Entry 5UWR (X-ray diffraction, 2.24 A resolution); this record covers chains A and C of the 4 polymer chains in the assembly.

# Chain A
Name: GTP-binding nuclear protein Ran
Source organism: Homo sapiens
Reference sequence: P62826 (RAN_HUMAN); numbering as in UniProt (aligned over 1-216)
Chain sequence (237 residues; numbered -20 to 216; the number before each row is that of its first residue; numbers below 1 keep their minus sign (Met-20 is residue -20)):
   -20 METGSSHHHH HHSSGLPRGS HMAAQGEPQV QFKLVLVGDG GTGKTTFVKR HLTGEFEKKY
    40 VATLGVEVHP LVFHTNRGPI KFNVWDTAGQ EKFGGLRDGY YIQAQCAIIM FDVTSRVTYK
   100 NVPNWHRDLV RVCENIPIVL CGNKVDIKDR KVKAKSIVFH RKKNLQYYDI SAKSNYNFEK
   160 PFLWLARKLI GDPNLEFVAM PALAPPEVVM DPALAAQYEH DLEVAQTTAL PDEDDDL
Disordered / not traced: -20 to 8, 188-191
Construct notes: expression tag (-20 to 0)
Bound ions: Mg2+: Thr24, Thr42 (together with GMP-PNP)
Ligand contacts: GMP-PNP (GNP; phosphoaminophosphonic acid-guanylate ester): Asp18, Gly19, Gly20, Thr21, Gly22, Lys23, Thr24, Thr25, Phe35, Glu36, Lys37, Lys38, Tyr39, Val40, Ala41, Thr42, Thr66, Ala67, Gly68, Gln69, Asn122, Lys123, Asp125, Ile126, Ser150, Ala151, Lys152
Curated features (UniProtKB/Swiss-Prot):
  - region: Lys37 to Val45 (Switch-I), Gly68 to Gln84 (Switch-II), Asp211 to Leu216 (Interaction with RANBP1)
  - binding site (GTP): Asp18 to Thr25, Glu36 to Thr42, Gly68, Asn122 to Asp125, Ser150 to Lys152
  - site: Gln69 (Essential for GTP hydrolysis)
  - modified residue: Ala2 (N-acetylalanine), Thr24 (Phosphothreonine), Lys37 (N6-acetyllysine), Lys60 (N6-acetyllysine), Lys71 (N6-acetyllysine), Lys99 (N6-acetyllysine), Lys134 (N6-acetyllysine), Lys159 (N6-acetyllysine)
  - cross-link (Glycyl lysine isopeptide (Lys-Gly)): Lys71 (interchain with G-Cter in SUMO2), Lys152 (interchain with G-Cter in SUMO2)
  - mutagenesis: Gly19 (G19V: Blocks DNA replication; when associated with L-69), Thr24 (T24L: Has low binding affinity for GTP and GDP. Almost completely abolishes interaction with BIRC5; T24N: Has low binding affinity for GTP and GDP. Decreases nuclear import of proteins and RNA ...), Thr25 (T25A: Minor effect on the interaction with the alpha phosphate group of bound GTP), Lys37 (K37Q: Mimics acetylation; enhances the nuclear export of RELA/p65; K37R: Decreased acetylation), Tyr39 (Y39A: Abolishes steric hindrance that traps the essential Q-69 in an unreactive position, and causes slow GTP hydrolysis in wild-type ...), Gln69 (Q69L: Strongly decreased GTPase activity. Probably locked in the GTP-bound form. Loss of interaction with NUTF2. Decreases nuclear location and leads to cytoplasmic location during interphase ...), Glu70 (E70A: Strongly decreases the relase of bound GDP), Arg76 (R76E: Probable loss of interaction with NUTF2. Loss of transport to the nucleus), Lys134 (K134Q: Loss of normal mitotic chromosome segregation and defective mitotic spindle orientation; K134R: Loss of normal mitotic chromosome segregation and formation of sister chromatid bridges), Asp211 to Leu216 (No effect on GTPase activity. Abolishes interaction with RANBP1)

# Chain C
Name: Exportin-1
Source organism: Saccharomyces cerevisiae
Reference sequence: P30822 (XPO1_YEAST); numbering as in UniProt; present here: 1-376, 414-1058
Chain sequence (1024 residues; each row starts with the number of its first residue; note: 37 numbers in that range are skipped by the numbering (no residue carries them; nothing is unmodelled there); numbers below 1 keep their minus sign (Gly-2 is residue -2)):
    -2 GGSMEGILDF SNDLDIALLD QVVSTFYQGS GVQQKQAQEI LTKFQDNPDA WQKADQILQF
    58 STNPQSKFIA LSILDKLITR KWKLLPNDHR IGIRNFVVGM IISMCQDDEV FKTQKNLINK
   118 SDLTLVQILK QEWPQNWPEF IPELIGSSSS SVNVCENNMI VLKLLSEEVF DFSAEQMTQA
   178 KALHLKNSMS KEFEQIFKLC FQVLEQGSSS SLIVATLESL LRYLHWIPYR YIYETNILEL
   238 LSTKFMTSPD TRAITLKCLT EVSNLKIPQD NDLIKRQTVL FFQNTLQQIA TSVMPVTADL
   298 KATYANANGN DQSFLQDLAM FLTTYLARNR ALLESDESLR ELLLNAHQYL IQLSKIEERE
   358 LFKTTLDYWH NLVADLFYE
   414 PLKKHIYEEI CSQLRLVIIE NMVRPEEDLV VENDEGEIVR EFVKESDTIQ LYKSEREVLV
   474 YLTHLNVIDT EEIMISKLAR QIDGSEWSWH NINTLSWAIG SISGTMSEDT EKRFVVTVIK
   534 DLLGLCEQKR GKDNKAVVAS DIMYVVGQYP RFLKAHWNFL RTVILKLFEF MHETHEGVQD
   594 MACDTFIKIV QKCKYHFVIQ QPRESEPFIQ TIIRDIQKTT ADLQPQQVHT FYKACGIIIS
   654 EERSVAERNR LLSDLMQLPN MAWDTIVEQS TANPTLLLDS ETVKIIANII KTNVAVCTSM
   714 GADFYPQLGH IYYNMLQLYR AVSSMISAQV AAEGLIATKT PKVRGLRTIK KEILKLVETY
   774 ISKARNLDDV VKVLVEPLLN AVLEDYMNNV PDARDAEVLN CMTTVVEKVG HMIPQGVILI
   834 LQSVFECTLD MINKDFTEYP EHRVEFYKLL KVINEKSFAA FLELPPAAFK LFVDAICWAF
   894 KHNNRDVEVN GLQIALDLVK NIERMGNVPF ANEFHKNYFF IFVSETFFVL TDSDHKSGFS
   954 KQALLLMKLI SLVYDNKISV PLYQEAEVPQ GTSNQVYLSQ YLANMLSNAF PHLTSEQIAS
  1014 FLSALTKQCK DLVVFKGTLR DFLVQIKEVG GDPTDYLFAE DKENA
Disordered / not traced: -2 to -1, 441-456, 1053-1058
Construct notes: expression tag (-2 to 0); conflict Asp441 (Val in P30822), Gly537 (Asp in P30822), Cys539 (Thr in P30822), Glu540 (Val in P30822), Gln541 (Lys in P30822), Cys1022 (Tyr in P30822)

# Interface between chain A and chain C
Contacting residue pairs (56; chain A residue first):
  Val45(A) with Gln35(C)
  Val47(A) with Gln31(C)
  Trp64(A) with Phe23(C), hydrophobic; Tyr24(C), hydrophobic; Gln31(C)
  Lys71(A) with Asp947(C), salt bridge
  Gly74(A) with Gln42(C), hydrogen bond (backbone-side chain)
  Leu75(A) with Phe23(C), hydrophobic; Leu38(C); Thr39(C); Gln42(C)
  Arg76(A) with Lys73(C)
  Asp77(A) with Phe65(C); Lys117(C), salt bridge
  Gly78(A) with Tyr24(C), hydrogen bond (backbone-side chain); Phe65(C)
  Tyr79(A) with Phe23(C), hydrophobic; Gln35(C), hydrogen bond
  Ile81(A) with Tyr24(C); Gln62(C); Phe65(C), hydrophobic
  Gln82(A) with Gln25(C), hydrogen bond; Gln62(C), hydrogen bond
  Asn103(A) with Glu172(C), hydrogen bond
  Arg106(A) with Phe169(C); Gln173(C)
  Arg110(A) with Leu120(C); Leu161(C); Glu164(C), salt bridge; Glu165(C), salt bridge
  Val111(A) with Asn113(C)
  Glu113(A) with Asn116(C), hydrogen bond
  Lys134(A) with Gln463(C); Ser467(C), hydrogen bond
  His139(A) with Glu357(C), salt bridge
  Arg140(A) with Met317(C); Lys360(C); Thr361(C), hydrogen bond; Asp364(C), salt bridge
  Lys141(A) with Lys254(C), hydrogen bond (backbone-side chain); Glu258(C), salt bridge
  Asn143(A) with Lys254(C), hydrogen bond; Ser310(C); Gln313(C), hydrogen bond; Asp314(C), hydrogen bond
  Gln145(A) with Glu355(C)
  Tyr146(A) with Glu357(C)
  Asp148(A) with Asp460(C)
  Tyr155(A) with Glu458(C); Asp460(C), hydrogen bond
  Lys167(A) with Gln309(C), hydrogen bond
  Pro172(A) with Ala302(C); Asn303(C)
  Thr206(A) with Ile749(C)
  Ala208(A) with Lys752(C)
  Glu212(A) with Arg757(C)
Also at the interface, not in a pair above, chain A (42 interface residues in all): Lys12, Leu43, Gly44, Gln69, Val96, Lys99, Asn100, Pro102, Asp128, Ala133, Asp213
Also at the interface, not in a pair above, chain C (50 interface residues in all): Ile66, Ser69, Thr257, Asn261, Ala304, Asp899, Lys949

# In short
42 residues of chain A and 50 residues of chain C are in contact; the contacts include 15 hydrogen bonds and 7
salt bridges. Polar contacts include Lys71(A)-Asp947(C), Asp77(A)-Lys117(C) and Arg110(A)-Glu164(C). Bound to
chain A: GMP-PNP.
Chain A is GTP-binding nuclear protein Ran (Homo sapiens) and chain C is Exportin-1 (Saccharomyces
cerevisiae); the structure, Crystal Structure of CDC7 NES Peptide (extended) in complex with CRM1-Ran-RanBP1,
was determined by X-ray diffraction (same publication as 5UWH, 5UWI, 5UWJ, 5UWO, 5UWP, 5UWQ and 4 further
entries).
